PDB entry 6PPJ | electron microscopy, 3.50 A resolution | chains B and A

== Chain B ==
Protein: UvrD/REP helicase
Organism: Mycobacterium smegmatis
Notes: EC 3.6.4.12
UniProtKB: A0A0D6HIW1 (A0A0D6HIW1_MYCSM); numbering as in UniProt; present here: 1-194, 222-355, 394-878, 920-1062
Amino-acid sequence (1095 residues; each row starts with the number of its first residue; note: 32 numbers in that range are skipped by the numbering (no residue carries them; nothing is unmodelled there); a row labelled like 355A-355V holds insertion residues (355A, then the next letters in order); X marks 123 residues of unknown identity (built as UNK)):
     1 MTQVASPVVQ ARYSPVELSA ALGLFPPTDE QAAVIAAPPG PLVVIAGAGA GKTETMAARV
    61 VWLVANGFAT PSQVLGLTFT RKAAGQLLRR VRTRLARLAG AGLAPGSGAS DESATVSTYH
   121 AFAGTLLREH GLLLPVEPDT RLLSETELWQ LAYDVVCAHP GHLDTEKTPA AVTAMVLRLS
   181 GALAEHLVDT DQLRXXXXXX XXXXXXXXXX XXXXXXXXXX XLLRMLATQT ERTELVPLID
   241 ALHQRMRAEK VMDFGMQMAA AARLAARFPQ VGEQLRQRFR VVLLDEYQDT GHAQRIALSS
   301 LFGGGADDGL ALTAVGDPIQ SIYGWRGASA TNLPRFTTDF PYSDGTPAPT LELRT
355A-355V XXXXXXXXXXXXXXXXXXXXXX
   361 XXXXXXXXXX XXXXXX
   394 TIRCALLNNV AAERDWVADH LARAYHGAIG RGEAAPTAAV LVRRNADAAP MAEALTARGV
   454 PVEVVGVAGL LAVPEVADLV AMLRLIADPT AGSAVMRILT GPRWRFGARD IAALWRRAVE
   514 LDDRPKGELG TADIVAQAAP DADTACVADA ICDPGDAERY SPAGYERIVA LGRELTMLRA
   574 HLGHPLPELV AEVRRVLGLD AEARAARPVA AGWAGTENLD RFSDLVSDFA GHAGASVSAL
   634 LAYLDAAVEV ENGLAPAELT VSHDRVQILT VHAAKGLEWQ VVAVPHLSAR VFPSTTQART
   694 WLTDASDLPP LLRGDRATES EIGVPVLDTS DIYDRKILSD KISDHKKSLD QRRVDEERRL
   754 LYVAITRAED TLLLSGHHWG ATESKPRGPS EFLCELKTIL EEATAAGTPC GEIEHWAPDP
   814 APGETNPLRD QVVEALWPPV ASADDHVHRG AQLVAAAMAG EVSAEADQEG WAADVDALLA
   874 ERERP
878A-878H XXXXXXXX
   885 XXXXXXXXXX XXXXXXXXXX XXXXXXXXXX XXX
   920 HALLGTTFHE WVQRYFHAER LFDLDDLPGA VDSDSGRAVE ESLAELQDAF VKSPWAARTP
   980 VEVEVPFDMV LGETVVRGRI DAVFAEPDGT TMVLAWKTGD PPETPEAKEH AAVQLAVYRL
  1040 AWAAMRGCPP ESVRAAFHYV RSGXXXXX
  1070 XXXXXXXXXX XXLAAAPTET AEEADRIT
Unresolved in the structure: 1-27, 100-109, 206-221, 323-331, 355A-355V, 422-429, 516-522, 624-626, 644-655, 688-692, 709-733, 774-784, 795-820, 835-837, 854-860, 878A-878H, 946-957, 1005-1009, 1021-1026, 1045-1053, 1082-1097
Differences from the reference sequence: conflict Thr-537 (Ser in A0A0D6HIW1), Val-540 (Leu in A0A0D6HIW1), Glu-559 (Gln in A0A0D6HIW1), Ala-599 (Val in A0A0D6HIW1), Gly-627 (Ser in A0A0D6HIW1); engineered mutation Ala-1014 (Asp in A0A0D6HIW1)
Reported in the primary citation:
  - mutagenesis - W325A/R326A: unchanged catalytic activity (ssDNA-dependent ATP hydrolysis)
  - mutagenesis - W325A/R326A: abolished catalytic activity on ATP-dependent resection

== Chain A ==
Protein: ATP-dependent DNA helicase (UvrD/REP)
Organism: Mycobacterium smegmatis
Notes: EC 3.6.4.12
UniProtKB: A0A0D6HKQ2 (A0A0D6HKQ2_MYCSM); residue numbers follow UniProt; this construct covers 1-1045
Amino-acid sequence (1045 residues; each row starts with the number of its first residue):
     1 MTTRPAESAP QTASTLLEPG SNGVVRLLGG PGTGKSSLLV DTAVQHILAG ADPESVLLLT
    61 GSARLRTAAR AAITARLLGA GTVGVVREPL VRTVHSYAFA VLRLAAQRNG DPPPRLITSA
   121 EQDGIIRELL AGDLEDGHRS PVGWPEQLWP ALTTAGFATE LRDLMARCTE RGVDPIALQR
   181 LGRTAKRPEW LAAGRFAQAY EQIMLLRSAV GMAAPQATVP ALGAAELVGA ALEALGADDE
   241 LLDTERNRIK LLLVDDAQHL DPQAARLVRA LAAGTGLTVI AGDPDQSVFG YRGADPVLLR
   301 DDTHPAITLT QSYRCAPEIA SAITGLGQRL PGVSDTRHWT GNPQREGTVT VRLAASTHAE
   361 GTMIADALRR AHLVDGIPWS QMAVIVRSVP RVGTALARAL TAAGVPVQDN GTDVPVGRQP
   421 AAAALLTVLD VTATGHLDAD SAVALLTGPI GRVDPVTLRQ LRRALRRADG SQPPRDFGDL
   481 LVDAIEREPK GLSAEHARTL RRLRAVLTAA RRSDASGADP RYTLWQAWHA SGLQRRWLAA
   541 SERGGSVGAQ ADRDLDAVTT LFDVADQYVN RTAGASLRGL VDHVTRLGAA VARTEPETAA
   601 EAVAVLSVHG ALAGEWDFVV IAGVQEGLWP NMIPRGGVLG TQHLVDVLDG VADMTDRTVS
   661 TRAPLVAEER RLLMAAMGRA RTRVMITAVD SDTGDESLLP SPFCAEISAW ATEPVAEPPL
   721 VAPRVLAPSA LVGRLRAVVC APDGAVDDDA RACAAAQLAR LAAAGVPGAD PSQWHAMTSL
   781 TTEEPLWSEP GHVVTLSPST LQMLTDCPLR WLLERHGGDD GRDVRSTVGS LVHALVSEPG
   841 KTESQLVNEL EKVWDDLPYD AKWYSDNELA RHRAMLETFT RWREDTRRQL TEVATEIPVE
   901 GIVVEPGENT PGVRVRGRLD RLERDEAGRL VVVALKTGKS PVTKDDAQNH AQLAMYQLAV
   961 AAGLLDDGDE PGGGKLVYLG KAGAAGATER EQDPLTPDKR AEWLETVGEA AAATAGPRFV
  1021 ARVNNGCANC PVRSSCPAQA NGDRP
Unresolved in the structure: 1-13, 49-51, 78-83, 108-111, 138-140, 207-219, 289-296, 332-335, 391-394, 409-412, 469-472, 514-519, 542-546, 572-576, 588-599, 692-697, 713-717, 743-744, 790-791, 822, 839-841, 907-910, 926-929, 965-972, 982-986, 995-998, 1040-1045
Differences from the reference sequence: engineered mutation Ala-934 (Asp in A0A0D6HKQ2)
Ligand contacts:
  - AMP-PNP (ANP; phosphoaminophosphonic acid-adenylate ester): Pro-31, Gly-32, Thr-33, Gly-34, Lys-35, Ser-36, Ser-37, Tyr-313, Arg-314, Arg-679
  - 4Fe-4S cluster (SF4): Cys-807, Leu-809, Arg-810, Ala-1021, Arg-1022, Gly-1026, Cys-1027, Cys-1030, Val-1032, Arg-1033, Cys-1036, Gln-1039
Reported in the primary citation:
  - binding site for AMP-PNP: Lys-35, Ser-36, Tyr-313, Arg-314, Arg-679
  - catalytic residues: Asp-256, Gln-286, Lys-936 (proposed by the authors, not directly observed)
  - mutagenesis - D255A: unchanged catalytic activity on DSB resection

== Chain B / chain A interface ==
Residue-residue contacts (182):
  Leu-88(B) / Leu-699(A)  hydrophobic
  Arg-89(B) / Ser-691(A)  hydrogen bond (side chain-backbone)
  Arg-89(B) / Leu-699(A)
  Arg-92(B) / Glu-626(A)
  Arg-92(B) / Pro-700(A)  hydrogen bond (side chain-backbone)
  Ser-113(B) / Pro-702(A)
  Thr-125(B) / Pro-634(A)
  Glu-129(B) / Gly-637(A)
  Leu-132(B) / Ala-151(A)
  Leu-132(B) / Gly-156(A)
  Leu-132(B) / Glu-160(A)
  Leu-132(B) / Val-638(A)  hydrophobic
  Leu-133(B) / Gln-147(A)
  Tyr-153(B) / Asp-860(A)
  Val-156(B) / Trp-863(A)  hydrogen bond (backbone-side chain)
  Cys-157(B) / Ala-861(A)
  His-159(B) / Trp-863(A)
  Gly-161(B) / Trp-863(A)
  His-162(B) / Trp-863(A)
  Thr-165(B) / Asn-867(A)  hydrogen bond (backbone-side chain)
  Thr-168(B) / Tyr-864(A)
  Pro-169(B) / Tyr-864(A)
  Phe-268(B) / Gln-147(A)
  Gln-270(B) / Gln-147(A)  hydrogen bond
  Arg-278(B) / Thr-661(A)  hydrogen bond (side chain-backbone)
  Ile-479(B) / Pro-455(A)
  Ala-480(B) / Pro-455(A)
  Pro-482(B) / Pro-455(A)
  Pro-482(B) / Val-456(A)  hydrophobic
  Pro-482(B) / Arg-459(A)
  Thr-483(B) / Arg-459(A)
  Thr-483(B) / Asp-820(A)
  Gly-485(B) / Gly-818(A)
  Gly-485(B) / Asp-819(A)
  Ser-486(B) / Asp-820(A)
  Ser-486(B) / Pro-1031(A)
  Met-489(B) / Leu-813(A)  hydrophobic
  Met-489(B) / Gly-817(A)
  Met-489(B) / Gly-818(A)
  Met-489(B) / Ser-1035(A)
  Arg-490(B) / Ser-1034(A)  hydrogen bond (side chain-backbone)
  Thr-493(B) / Ser-1035(A)
  Pro-495(B) / His-775(A)
  Pro-495(B) / Thr-778(A)  hydrogen bond (backbone-side chain)
  Arg-496(B) / His-775(A)
  Arg-498(B) / Thr-778(A)
  Arg-498(B) / Leu-780(A)
  Arg-498(B) / Thr-781(A)
  Phe-499(B) / Thr-781(A)
  Gly-500(B) / Thr-781(A)  hydrogen bond (backbone-side chain)
  Ala-501(B) / Leu-786(A)
  Ala-501(B) / Phe-1019(A)  hydrophobic
  Arg-502(B) / Thr-782(A)
  Asp-503(B) / Thr-781(A)  hydrogen bond
  Asp-503(B) / Thr-782(A)
  Trp-508(B) / His-816(A)
  Thr-524(B) / Leu-831(A)
  Thr-524(B) / Ala-834(A)
  Thr-524(B) / Val-853(A)
  Ile-527(B) / Ser-830(A)
  Ile-527(B) / Ala-834(A)  hydrophobic
  Val-528(B) / Leu-831(A)  hydrophobic
  Val-528(B) / Val-853(A)  hydrophobic
  Val-528(B) / Asp-856(A)
  Ala-531(B) / Asp-823(A)
  Ala-531(B) / Thr-827(A)
  Ala-531(B) / Pro-858(A)
  Pro-533(B) / Arg-462(A)
  Asp-534(B) / Arg-462(A)
  Asp-534(B) / Arg-466(A)  hydrogen bond (backbone-side chain)
  Ala-535(B) / Arg-462(A)
  Asp-536(B) / Arg-462(A)  salt bridge
  Asp-536(B) / Arg-463(A)
  Asp-536(B) / Arg-466(A)  salt bridge
  Ala-538(B) / Arg-463(A)
  Cys-539(B) / Arg-459(A)  hydrogen bond
  Val-540(B) / Gly-817(A)
  Ala-541(B) / Val-456(A)
  Asp-542(B) / Arg-459(A)  salt bridge
  Asp-542(B) / Arg-463(A)  salt bridge
  Cys-545(B) / Val-456(A)  hydrophobic
  Ser-554(B) / Thr-782(A)
  Gly-557(B) / Thr-781(A)
  Arg-560(B) / Ser-779(A)  hydrogen bond (side chain-backbone)
  Arg-560(B) / Thr-781(A)
  Arg-572(B) / Asp-454(A)
  Arg-572(B) / Val-456(A)
  His-577(B) / Gln-550(A)
  Glu-595(B) / His-775(A)
  Arg-597(B) / Ser-729(A)
  Arg-597(B) / Ala-730(A)
  Arg-597(B) / Ala-737(A)
  Ala-598(B) / Gly-733(A)
  Ala-598(B) / Arg-736(A)
  Arg-600(B) / Ala-737(A)
  Val-602(B) / Ala-737(A)
  Val-602(B) / Val-738(A)  hydrophobic
  Val-602(B) / Ala-741(A)  hydrophobic
  Gly-605(B) / Arg-734(A)
  Trp-606(B) / Pro-723(A)
  Trp-606(B) / Arg-724(A)
  Trp-606(B) / Ala-730(A)
  Trp-606(B) / Arg-734(A)
  Ala-607(B) / Ala-722(A)  hydrophobic
  Val-826(B) / Val-1023(A)  hydrogen bond (backbone-backbone)
  Glu-827(B) / Val-1020(A)
  Glu-827(B) / Ala-1021(A)
  Glu-827(B) / Arg-1022(A)  salt bridge
  Ala-828(B) / Ala-1021(A)  hydrogen bond (backbone-backbone)
  Ala-828(B) / Pro-1037(A)
  Ala-828(B) / Ala-1038(A)
  Leu-829(B) / Arg-1018(A)
  Leu-829(B) / Phe-1019(A)
  Leu-829(B) / Pro-1037(A)
  Trp-830(B) / Leu-809(A)  hydrophobic
  Trp-830(B) / Leu-812(A)  hydrophobic
  Trp-830(B) / Phe-1019(A)  hydrogen bond (backbone-backbone)
  Trp-830(B) / Pro-1037(A)  hydrophobic
  Pro-831(B) / Arg-1018(A)  hydrogen bond (backbone-side chain)
  Pro-831(B) / Phe-1019(A)
  Val-833(B) / Arg-1018(A)
  His-841(B) / Met-777(A)  hydrogen bond
  Gly-843(B) / Val-739(A)
  Ala-844(B) / Pro-771(A)
  Ala-844(B) / Trp-774(A)  hydrophobic
  Ala-844(B) / Met-777(A)  hydrophobic
  Leu-846(B) / Arg-751(A)
  Leu-846(B) / Ala-755(A)
  Val-847(B) / Leu-758(A)  hydrophobic
  Val-847(B) / Pro-771(A)  hydrophobic
  Ala-850(B) / Ala-755(A)
  Ala-850(B) / Ala-759(A)
  Met-851(B) / Ala-759(A)  hydrophobic
  Gln-861(B) / Ala-750(A)
  Gln-861(B) / Cys-753(A)
  Glu-862(B) / Arg-724(A)  hydrogen bond (backbone-side chain)
  Gly-863(B) / Arg-724(A)  hydrogen bond (backbone-side chain)
  Trp-864(B) / Val-738(A)  hydrophobic
  Asp-867(B) / Arg-370(A)  salt bridge
  Asp-867(B) / Arg-724(A)  salt bridge
  Asp-867(B) / Leu-726(A)
  Asp-867(B) / Leu-731(A)
  Val-868(B) / Gln-757(A)
  Val-868(B) / Leu-761(A)  hydrophobic
  Ala-870(B) / Leu-373(A)
  Leu-871(B) / Leu-373(A)  hydrophobic
  Leu-871(B) / Leu-726(A)
  Leu-871(B) / Pro-728(A)  hydrophobic
  Leu-871(B) / Leu-731(A)  hydrophobic
  Leu-872(B) / Arg-760(A)
  Leu-872(B) / Ala-764(A)  hydrophobic
  Glu-874(B) / Leu-373(A)
  Arg-875(B) / Ala-764(A)
  Arg-875(B) / Val-766(A)
  Leu-922(B) / Asn-570(A)
  Glu-929(B) / Arg-103(A)
  Glu-938(B) / Leu-104(A)
  Glu-938(B) / Arg-248(A)
  Leu-940(B) / Arg-92(A)  hydrogen bond (backbone-side chain)
  Leu-940(B) / Tyr-97(A)  hydrophobic
  Leu-940(B) / Ala-100(A)  hydrophobic
  Leu-940(B) / Arg-248(A)
  Phe-941(B) / Arg-92(A)
  Phe-941(B) / Phe-99(A)  hydrophobic
  Phe-941(B) / Ala-100(A)
  Phe-941(B) / Arg-103(A)
  Asp-942(B) / Arg-92(A)
  Leu-943(B) / Ser-96(A)
  Leu-943(B) / Phe-99(A)  hydrophobic
  Asp-944(B) / Arg-66(A)  hydrogen bond (backbone-side chain)
  Val-984(B) / Arg-87(A)
  Pro-985(B) / Glu-88(A)
  Phe-986(B) / Val-86(A)
  Phe-986(B) / Glu-88(A)
  Asp-987(B) / Thr-74(A)
  Asp-987(B) / Val-85(A)
  Asp-987(B) / Val-86(A)  hydrogen bond (backbone-backbone)
  Asp-987(B) / Glu-88(A)
  Met-988(B) / Val-85(A)  hydrophobic
  Arg-996(B) / Arg-70(A)
  Ala-1040(B) / Val-85(A)
  Ala-1043(B) / Val-85(A)  hydrophobic
Also at the interface, not in a pair above, chain B (137 interface residues in all): Gly-85, Arg-128, Pro-135, Leu-163, Glu-166, Lys-167, Val-172, Ala-484, Ile-504, Ala-505, Leu-514, Asp-515, Ala-529, Thr-537, Asp-546, Ala-556, His-574, Gly-576, Gly-591, Asp-593, Ala-594, Asp-613, Asp-617, His-839, Val-840, Ala-848, Ala-865, Arg-933, Arg-939, Asp-945, Met-1044
Also at the interface, not in a pair above, chain A (144 interface residues in all): Leu-90, His-95, Gln-107, Pro-112, Pro-150, Thr-154, Phe-157, Glu-245, His-358, Arg-369, Val-374, Pro-420, Gln-460, Pro-474, Asp-476, Phe-477, Trp-525, Trp-528, Val-547, Leu-555, Thr-559, Phe-562, Ile-633, Gly-636, Val-725, Ala-727, Val-732, Leu-735, Cys-740, Asp-749, Ala-754, Ala-776, Glu-784, Arg-815, Gly-821, Leu-835, Leu-857

== In short ==
137 residues of chain B and 144 residues of chain A are in contact, with 23 hydrogen bonds and 7 salt bridges.
Among the polar pairs are Asp-536(B)/Arg-462(A), Asp-536(B)/Arg-466(A) and Asp-542(B)/Arg-459(A). From the
paper: catalytic residues Asp-256(A), Gln-286(A) and Lys-936(A); W325A/R326A of chain B abolish catalytic
activity on ATP-dependent resection.
Here chain B is UvrD/REP helicase and chain A is ATP-dependent DNA helicase (UvrD/REP), both from
Mycobacterium smegmatis. Entry 6PPJ (Cryo-EM structure of AdnA(D934A)-AdnB(D1014A) in complex with AMPPNP) was
determined by electron microscopy, deposited together with 6PPR and 6PPU.
